PDB entry 8APG | electron microscopy, 3.50 A resolution | chains R1 and S1 of the 42 polymer chains in the assembly

[Chain R1 (and S1)]
Protein: ATPase subunit 9, putative
Source organism: Trypanosoma brucei brucei
Notes: EC 3.6.3.14; chain S1 of this document is another copy of the same molecule, construct and numbering; everything in this record applies to it too
UniProtKB: Q38C84 (Q38C84_TRYB2); residue numbers follow UniProt; this construct covers 1-118
Amino-acid sequence (118 residues; each row starts with the number of its first residue):
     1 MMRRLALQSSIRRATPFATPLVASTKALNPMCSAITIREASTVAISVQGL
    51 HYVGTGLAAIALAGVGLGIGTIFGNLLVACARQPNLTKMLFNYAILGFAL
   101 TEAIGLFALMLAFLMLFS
Not modelled in the structure: 1-40

[How chain R1 and chain S1 interact]
Residue-residue contacts (76; chain R1 residue first):
  Ser-41(R1) / Thr-42(S1)  hydrogen bond (backbone-backbone)
  Ser-41(R1) / Val-43(S1)
  Ser-41(R1) / Ala-44(S1)  hydrogen bond (backbone-backbone)
  Thr-42(R1) / Ala-44(S1)
  Val-43(R1) / Ala-44(S1)  hydrogen bond (backbone-backbone)
  Val-43(R1) / Ile-45(S1)
  Val-43(R1) / Ser-46(S1)  hydrogen bond (backbone-backbone)
  Ala-44(R1) / Ser-46(S1)
  Ile-45(R1) / Ser-46(S1)  hydrogen bond (backbone-backbone)
  Ile-45(R1) / Val-47(S1)
  Ile-45(R1) / Gln-48(S1)  hydrogen bond (backbone-backbone)
  Ser-46(R1) / Gln-48(S1)
  Leu-50(R1) / Gly-49(S1)
  Leu-50(R1) / Leu-50(S1)
  Leu-50(R1) / Tyr-52(S1)
  His-51(R1) / Tyr-52(S1)
  Gly-54(R1) / Tyr-52(S1)
  Gly-54(R1) / Gly-56(S1)
  Leu-57(R1) / Val-53(S1)
  Leu-57(R1) / Gly-56(S1)
  Leu-57(R1) / Leu-57(S1)  hydrophobic
  Leu-57(R1) / Ile-60(S1)
  Ala-58(R1) / Gly-56(S1)
  Ala-58(R1) / Ala-59(S1)  hydrophobic
  Ala-61(R1) / Ala-59(S1)
  Ala-61(R1) / Ala-63(S1)
  Gly-64(R1) / Ala-63(S1)
  Gly-64(R1) / Leu-67(S1)
  Leu-67(R1) / Leu-67(S1)  hydrophobic
  Gly-68(R1) / Leu-67(S1)
  Gly-68(R1) / Gly-70(S1)
  Thr-71(R1) / Gly-70(S1)
  Ile-72(R1) / Gly-70(S1)
  Ile-72(R1) / Phe-73(S1)  hydrophobic
  Ile-72(R1) / Leu-77(S1)
  Asn-75(R1) / Gly-74(S1)
  Asn-75(R1) / Asn-75(S1)
  Asn-75(R1) / Val-78(S1)
  Leu-76(R1) / Leu-77(S1)  hydrophobic
  Ala-79(R1) / Leu-77(S1)
  Ala-79(R1) / Ala-81(S1)
  Arg-82(R1) / Ala-81(S1)  hydrogen bond (side chain-backbone)
  Arg-82(R1) / Arg-82(S1)
  Gln-83(R1) / Ala-81(S1)
  Leu-86(R1) / Cys-80(S1)
  Leu-86(R1) / Pro-84(S1)  hydrophobic
  Met-89(R1) / Thr-87(S1)
  Leu-90(R1) / Leu-77(S1)
  Leu-90(R1) / Cys-80(S1)  hydrophobic
  Tyr-93(R1) / Phe-73(S1)
  Tyr-93(R1) / Leu-77(S1)  hydrophobic
  Tyr-93(R1) / Thr-87(S1)
  Leu-96(R1) / Phe-73(S1)  hydrophobic
  Leu-96(R1) / Phe-91(S1)  hydrophobic
  Gly-97(R1) / Phe-73(S1)
  Leu-100(R1) / Phe-73(S1)  hydrophobic
  Leu-100(R1) / Phe-98(S1)  hydrophobic
  Thr-101(R1) / Gly-66(S1)
  Ile-104(R1) / Leu-62(S1)  hydrophobic
  Ile-104(R1) / Val-65(S1)  hydrophobic
  Ile-104(R1) / Gly-66(S1)
  Ile-104(R1) / Ile-69(S1)  hydrophobic
  Ile-104(R1) / Glu-102(S1)
  Phe-107(R1) / Glu-102(S1)
  Phe-107(R1) / Leu-109(S1)  hydrophobic
  Ala-108(R1) / Leu-62(S1)
  Leu-111(R1) / Ala-59(S1)  hydrophobic
  Leu-111(R1) / Leu-109(S1)  hydrophobic
  Leu-111(R1) / Ala-112(S1)  hydrophobic
  Leu-111(R1) / Phe-113(S1)  hydrophobic
  Leu-111(R1) / Leu-116(S1)  hydrophobic
  Met-115(R1) / Tyr-52(S1)
  Met-115(R1) / Thr-55(S1)
  Met-115(R1) / Gly-56(S1)
  Met-115(R1) / Leu-116(S1)  hydrophobic
  Ser-118(R1) / Tyr-52(S1)  hydrogen bond (backbone-side chain)
Also at the interface, not in a pair above, chain R1 (41 interface residues in all): Val-47, Val-53, Ile-60, Ala-94, Leu-114
Also at the interface, not in a pair above, chain S1 (44 interface residues in all): Thr-71, Leu-76, Ile-95, Phe-117

[Summary]
The interface between chain R1 and chain S1 involves 41 residues on one side and 44 on the other, with 8
hydrogen bonds. Among the polar pairs are Arg-82(R1)/Ala-81(S1), Ser-118(R1)/Tyr-52(S1) and
Ser-41(R1)/Thr-42(S1).
Chain R1 and chain S1 are both ATPase subunit 9, putative (Trypanosoma brucei brucei); the structure,
rotational state 2b of the Trypanosoma brucei mitochondrial ATP synthase dimer, was determined by electron
microscopy together with 8AP6, 8AP7, 8AP8, 8AP9, 8APA, 8APB and 7 further entries from the same study.
